PDB entry 8TDO | electron microscopy, 3.10 A resolution | chains A and B of the 4 polymer chains in the assembly

Chain A (and B):
Molecule: Transthyretin
Organism: Homo sapiens
Notes: chain B of this document is another copy of the same molecule, construct and numbering; everything in this record applies to it too
Reference sequence: P02766 (TTHY_HUMAN); residues -19 to 127 here correspond to UniProt positions 1-147 (UniProt number = residue number + 20)
Chain sequence (147 residues; numbered -19 to 127; the number before each row is that of its first residue; numbers below 1 keep their minus sign (Met-19 is residue -19)):
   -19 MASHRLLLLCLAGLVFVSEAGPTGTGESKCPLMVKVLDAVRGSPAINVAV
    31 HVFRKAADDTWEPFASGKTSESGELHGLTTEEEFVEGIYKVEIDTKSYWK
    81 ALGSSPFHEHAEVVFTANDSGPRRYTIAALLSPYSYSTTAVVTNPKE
Disordered / not traced: -19 to 9, 37-58, 125-127
Sequence notes: variant Ser84 (Ile104 in P02766)
Swiss-Prot annotation at these positions:
  - binding site (L-thyroxine): Lys15, Glu54, Ser117
  - modified residue: Cys10 (Sulfocysteine), Glu42 (4-carboxyglutamate), Ser52 (Phosphoserine)
  - glycosylation: Asn98 (N-linked (GlcNAc...) asparagine)
Reported in the primary citation:
  - conformationally variable residues: Gly67

How chain A and chain B interact:
Pairs across the interface (216):
  Cys10(A) with Cys10(B)
  Pro11(A) with Pro11(B)
  Leu12(A) with Pro11(B), hydrogen bond (backbone-backbone); Leu12(B); Met13(B), hydrogen bond (backbone-backbone)
  Met13(A) with Met13(B), hydrophobic
  Val14(A) with Met13(B), hydrogen bond (backbone-backbone); Val14(B); Lys15(B), hydrogen bond (backbone-backbone)
  Lys15(A) with Lys15(B)
  Val16(A) with Lys15(B), hydrogen bond (backbone-backbone); Val16(B); Leu17(B), hydrogen bond (backbone-backbone)
  Leu17(A) with Leu17(B), hydrogen bond (backbone-backbone); Asp18(B)
  Asp18(A) with Lys15(B); Leu17(B); Asp18(B), hydrogen bond (backbone-backbone); Ala19(B), hydrogen bond (backbone-backbone)
  Ala19(A) with Ala19(B)
  Val20(A) with Leu17(B), hydrophobic; Ala19(B), hydrogen bond (backbone-backbone); Val20(B); Arg21(B), hydrogen bond (backbone-backbone)
  Arg21(A) with Arg21(B)
  Gly22(A) with Arg21(B), hydrogen bond (backbone-backbone); Gly22(B); Ser23(B), hydrogen bond (backbone-backbone)
  Ser23(A) with Ser23(B); Ser115(B), hydrogen bond (backbone-side chain); Tyr116(B)
  Pro24(A) with Pro24(B); Ala25(B), hydrogen bond (backbone-backbone); Ser115(B), hydrogen bond (backbone-side chain)
  Ala25(A) with Ala25(B); Pro113(B); Ser115(B)
  Ile26(A) with Ala25(B), hydrogen bond (backbone-backbone); Ile26(B); Asn27(B), hydrogen bond (backbone-backbone); Pro113(B)
  Asn27(A) with Asn27(B), hydrogen bond; Leu111(B); Pro113(B)
  Val28(A) with Ile26(B), hydrophobic; Asn27(B), hydrogen bond (backbone-backbone); Val28(B); Ala29(B), hydrogen bond (backbone-backbone)
  Ala29(A) with Ala29(B)
  Val30(A) with Ala29(B), hydrogen bond (backbone-backbone); Val30(B); His31(B), hydrogen bond (backbone-backbone)
  His31(A) with His31(B)
  Val32(A) with His31(B), hydrogen bond (backbone-backbone); Val32(B); Phe33(B), hydrogen bond (backbone-backbone)
  Phe33(A) with Phe33(B)
  Arg34(A) with Cys10(B), hydrogen bond (side chain-backbone); Pro11(B); Leu12(B); Phe33(B), hydrogen bond (backbone-backbone); Arg34(B); Lys35(B), hydrogen bond (backbone-backbone)
  Lys35(A) with Lys35(B)
  Ala36(A) with Lys35(B), hydrogen bond (backbone-backbone)
  Thr59(A) with Thr59(B); Thr60(B), hydrogen bond (backbone-backbone)
  Thr60(A) with Thr60(B)
  Glu61(A) with Thr60(B), hydrogen bond (backbone-backbone); Glu61(B); Glu62(B), hydrogen bond (backbone-backbone)
  Glu62(A) with Lys35(B), salt bridge; Glu62(B)
  Glu63(A) with Glu62(B), hydrogen bond (backbone-backbone); Glu63(B); Phe64(B), hydrogen bond (backbone-backbone)
  Phe64(A) with Phe33(B), hydrophobic; Phe64(B)
  Val65(A) with Phe64(B), hydrogen bond (backbone-backbone); Val65(B); Glu66(B), hydrogen bond (backbone-backbone)
  Glu66(A) with Glu66(B)
  Gly67(A) with Glu66(B), hydrogen bond (backbone-backbone); Gly67(B); Ile68(B), hydrogen bond (backbone-backbone)
  Ile68(A) with Ile68(B)
  Tyr69(A) with Asn27(B), hydrogen bond (side chain-backbone); Ile68(B), hydrogen bond (backbone-backbone); Tyr69(B), hydrogen bond (backbone-backbone); Leu111(B), hydrophobic
  Lys70(A) with Tyr69(B), hydrogen bond (backbone-backbone); Lys70(B); Val71(B), hydrogen bond (backbone-backbone)
  Val71(A) with Val71(B); Leu110(B), hydrophobic; Leu111(B), hydrophobic
  Glu72(A) with Val71(B), hydrogen bond (backbone-backbone); Glu72(B); Ile73(B), hydrogen bond (backbone-backbone); Thr75(B)
  Ile73(A) with Ile73(B), hydrophobic; Asp74(B), hydrogen bond (backbone-backbone)
  Asp74(A) with Asp74(B); Lys76(B), salt bridge
  Thr75(A) with Asp74(B), hydrogen bond (backbone-backbone); Thr75(B); Lys76(B), hydrogen bond (backbone-backbone)
  Lys76(A) with Lys76(B)
  Ser77(A) with Lys76(B), hydrogen bond (backbone-backbone); Ser77(B); Tyr78(B), hydrogen bond (backbone-backbone)
  Tyr78(A) with Tyr78(B); Trp79(B), hydrogen bond (backbone-backbone)
  Trp79(A) with Trp79(B)
  Lys80(A) with Trp79(B), hydrogen bond (backbone-backbone); Lys80(B); Ala81(B), hydrogen bond (backbone-backbone)
  Ala81(A) with Ala81(B), hydrogen bond (backbone-backbone); Leu82(B)
  Leu82(A) with Leu82(B); Gly83(B)
  Gly83(A) with Gly83(B)
  Ser84(A) with Gly83(B), hydrogen bond (backbone-backbone); Ser84(B); Ser85(B), hydrogen bond (backbone-backbone)
  Ser85(A) with Ser85(B); His88(B)
  Pro86(A) with Pro86(B)
  Phe87(A) with Trp79(B), hydrophobic; Pro86(B), hydrogen bond (backbone-backbone); Phe87(B), hydrogen bond (backbone-backbone)
  His88(A) with Phe87(B); His88(B)
  Glu89(A) with His88(B), hydrogen bond (backbone-backbone); Glu89(B); His90(B), salt bridge
  His90(A) with His90(B)
  Ala91(A) with Ala91(B)
  Glu92(A) with Ala91(B), hydrogen bond (backbone-backbone); Glu92(B); Val93(B), hydrogen bond (backbone-backbone)
  Val93(A) with Trp79(B), hydrophobic; Val93(B)
  Val94(A) with Val93(B), hydrogen bond (backbone-backbone); Val94(B); Phe95(B), hydrogen bond (backbone-backbone)
  Phe95(A) with Phe95(B), hydrophobic
  Thr96(A) with Phe95(B), hydrogen bond (backbone-backbone); Thr96(B); Ala97(B), hydrogen bond (backbone-backbone)
  Ala97(A) with Ala97(B)
  Asn98(A) with Ala97(B), hydrogen bond (backbone-backbone); Asn98(B), hydrogen bond; Asp99(B), hydrogen bond (backbone-backbone)
  Asp99(A) with Asp99(B)
  Ser100(A) with Asp99(B), hydrogen bond (backbone-backbone); Ser100(B), hydrogen bond (backbone-side chain)
  Gly101(A) with Asp99(B); Gly101(B)
  Pro102(A) with Gly101(B); Pro102(B); Arg103(B), hydrogen bond (backbone-backbone)
  Arg103(A) with Lys76(B); Asp99(B), salt bridge; Gly101(B); Arg103(B)
  Arg104(A) with Arg103(B), hydrogen bond (backbone-backbone); Arg104(B); Tyr105(B), hydrogen bond (backbone-backbone)
  Tyr105(A) with Asp74(B), hydrogen bond; Tyr105(B), hydrophobic
  Thr106(A) with Tyr105(B), hydrogen bond (backbone-backbone); Thr106(B); Ile107(B), hydrogen bond (backbone-backbone)
  Ile107(A) with Ile107(B)
  Ala108(A) with Ile107(B), hydrogen bond (backbone-backbone); Ala108(B); Ala109(B), hydrogen bond (backbone-backbone)
  Ala109(A) with Ala109(B); Leu110(B), hydrogen bond (backbone-backbone); Ser112(B), hydrogen bond (backbone-side chain)
  Leu110(A) with Leu110(B)
  Leu111(A) with Leu110(B), hydrogen bond (backbone-backbone); Leu111(B)
  Ser112(A) with Ser112(B)
  Pro113(A) with Ser112(B); Pro113(B)
  Tyr114(A) with Ala109(B); Ser112(B); Pro113(B), hydrogen bond (backbone-backbone); Tyr114(B); Ser115(B), hydrogen bond (backbone-backbone); Ser117(B); Thr119(B), hydrogen bond
  Ser115(A) with Ser115(B); Tyr116(B), hydrogen bond (backbone-backbone)
  Tyr116(A) with Tyr116(B)
  Ser117(A) with Tyr116(B); Ser117(B), hydrogen bond (backbone-side chain); Thr118(B), hydrogen bond (backbone-backbone)
  Thr118(A) with Ser117(B); Thr118(B)
  Thr119(A) with Ser117(B); Thr118(B), hydrogen bond (backbone-backbone); Thr119(B); Ala120(B), hydrogen bond (backbone-backbone)
  Ala120(A) with Ala120(B)
  Val121(A) with Thr106(B); Ala120(B), hydrogen bond (backbone-backbone); Val121(B); Val122(B), hydrogen bond (backbone-backbone)
  Val122(A) with Val122(B)
  Thr123(A) with Val122(B), hydrogen bond (backbone-backbone); Thr123(B); Asn124(B), hydrogen bond (backbone-backbone)
  Asn124(A) with Asn124(B)
Interface residues without a listed pair, chain B (93 interface residues in all): Ala36

Summary:
Chain A and chain B each contribute 93 residues to their interface, with 93 hydrogen bonds and 4 salt bridges.
Polar pairs include Glu62(A)-Lys35(B), Asp74(A)-Lys76(B) and Glu89(A)-His90(B). Curated annotation (UniProt)
lists 3 L-thyroxine-binding residues on chain A. The paper reports conformational variability at Gly67(A).
Both chains are Transthyretin (Homo sapiens). Entry 8TDO (Cryo-EM structure of cardiac amyloid fibril from a
variant ATTR I84S amyloidosis patient-3, variant-type morphology) was determined by electron microscopy (same
publication as 8TDN, 8E7E and 8E7J).
